4YM5 - chains C and J of the 10 polymer chains in the assembly; structure by X-ray diffraction, 4.00 A resolution (low resolution: residue-level contacts below are approximate; hydrogen-bond / salt-bridge calls are withheld).

# Chain C
Molecule: Histone H2A type 1-B/E
Source organism: Homo sapiens
Reference sequence: P04908 (H2A1B_HUMAN); residues 0-129 here correspond to UniProt positions 1-130 (UniProt number = residue number + 1)
Sequence (133 residues; row label = number of the first residue in the row; numbers below 1 keep their minus sign (Gly-3 is residue -3)):
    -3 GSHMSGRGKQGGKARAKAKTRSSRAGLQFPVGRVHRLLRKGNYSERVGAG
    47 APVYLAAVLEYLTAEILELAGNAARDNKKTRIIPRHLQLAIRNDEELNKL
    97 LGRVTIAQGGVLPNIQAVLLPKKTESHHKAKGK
Disordered / not traced: -3 to 13, 119-129
Construct notes: expression tag (-3 to -1)

# Chain J
Molecule: 144-nt DNA strand
Sequence (144 nucleotides; row label = number of the first residue in the row):
     1 ATCAATATCCACCTGCAGATTCTACCAAXGTGTATTTGGAAACTGCTCCA
    51 TCAAAAGGCATGTTCAGCTGGTTCAGCTGAACATGCCTTTTGATGGAGCA
   101 GTTTCCAAATACACAATTGGTAGAATCTGCAGGTGGATATTGAT
Modified residues: T64 ((6-4)photoproduct) at position 29

# Chain C / chain J interface
Residue-residue contacts (12; chain C residue first):
  Arg29(C) with DT121(J)
  Arg42(C) with DT110(J); DA111(J)
  Val43(C) with DA111(J)
  Gly44(C) with DT110(J)
  Ala45(C) with DT110(J)
  Lys75(C) with DC130(J); DA131(J)
  Thr76(C) with DG129(J); DC130(J)
  Arg77(C) with DG129(J); DC130(J)
Also at the interface, not in a pair above, chain C (12 interface residues in all): Thr16, Pro26, Arg35, Glu41
Also at the interface, not in a pair above, chain J (9 interface residues in all): DA109, DG119, DG120

# In short
12 residues of chain C face 9 of chain J across their interface.
Chain C is Histone H2A type 1-B/E (Homo sapiens) and chain J is a 144-nt DNA strand; the structure, Crystal
structure of the human nucleosome containing 6-4PP (inside), was determined by X-ray diffraction together with
4YM6 from the same study.
